6OWF - chains A and B of the 180 polymer chains in the assembly; structure by electron microscopy, 3.00 A resolution.

Chain A (and B):
Name: Microcompartments protein
From: Halothece sp. (strain PCC 7418)
Notes: chain B of this document is another copy of the same molecule, construct and numbering; everything in this record applies to it too
UniProtKB: K9YHS7 (K9YHS7_HALP7); numbering as in UniProt (aligned over 1-113)
Chain sequence (113 residues; row label = number of the first residue in the row):
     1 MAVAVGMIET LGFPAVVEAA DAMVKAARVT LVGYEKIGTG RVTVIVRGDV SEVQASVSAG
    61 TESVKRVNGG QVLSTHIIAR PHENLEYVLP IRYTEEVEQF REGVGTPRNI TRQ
Unresolved in the structure: 1, 102-113

Interface between chain A and chain B:
Pairs across the interface - 16 pairs, chain A then chain B:
  A2(A) with R28(B), hydrogen bond (backbone-side chain)
  V3(A) with R28(B)
  V50(A) with S51(B); E52(B)
  S51(A) with S51(B)
  Q54(A) with S51(B), hydrogen bond (side chain-backbone); Q54(B); A55(B)
  A79(A) with A26(B); A27(B), hydrophobic; R28(B), hydrogen bond (backbone-side chain); A55(B), hydrophobic
  R80(A) with V24(B), hydrogen bond (side chain-backbone); A26(B), hydrogen bond (backbone-backbone); A27(B), hydrogen bond (side chain-backbone); R28(B)
Interface residues without a listed pair, chain A (8 interface residues in all): A4
Interface residues without a listed pair, chain B (9 interface residues in all): K25

Summary:
Chain A and chain B form an interface of 8 and 9 residues respectively, with 6 hydrogen bonds. Polar pairs
include A2(A)-R28(B), Q54(A)-S51(B) and A79(A)-R28(B).
Chain A and chain B are both Microcompartments protein (Halothece sp. (strain PCC 7418)); the structure,
Structure of a synthetic beta-carboxysome shell, T=3, was determined by electron microscopy, deposited
together with 6OWG.
